PDB entry 9FML | electron microscopy, 2.20 A resolution | chains A and B of the 7 polymer chains in the assembly

# Chain A (and B)
Name: Aerolysin
Organism: Aeromonas hydrophila
Notes: chain B of this document is another copy of the same molecule, construct and numbering; everything in this record applies to it too
UniProt: P09167 (AERA_AERHY); residues 1-470 here correspond to UniProt positions 24-493 (UniProt number = residue number + 23)
Amino-acid sequence (470 residues; row label = number of the first residue in the row):
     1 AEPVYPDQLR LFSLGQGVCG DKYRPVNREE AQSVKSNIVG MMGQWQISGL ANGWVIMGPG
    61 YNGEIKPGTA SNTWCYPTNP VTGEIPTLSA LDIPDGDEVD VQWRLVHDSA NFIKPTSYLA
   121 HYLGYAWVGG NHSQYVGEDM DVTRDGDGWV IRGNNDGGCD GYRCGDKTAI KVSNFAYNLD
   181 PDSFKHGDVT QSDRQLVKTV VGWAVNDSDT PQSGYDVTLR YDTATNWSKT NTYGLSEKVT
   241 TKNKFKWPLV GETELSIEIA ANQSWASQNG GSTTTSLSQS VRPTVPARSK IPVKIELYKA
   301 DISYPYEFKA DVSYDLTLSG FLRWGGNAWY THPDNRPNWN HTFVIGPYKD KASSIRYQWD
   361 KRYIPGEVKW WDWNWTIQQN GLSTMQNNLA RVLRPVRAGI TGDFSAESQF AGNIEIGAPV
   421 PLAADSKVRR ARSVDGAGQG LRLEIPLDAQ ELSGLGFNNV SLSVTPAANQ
Unresolved in the structure: 423-470
UniProt features mapped onto this chain:
  - region: Trp45 to Tyr61 (Interaction with host N-linked glycan), Tyr233 to Trp265 (Part of the transmembrane beta-barrel after proteolytic activation of the toxin and insertion into the host membrane), Arg323 to His332 (Interaction with glycans from host GPI-anchor)
  - site: His132 (Important for oligomerization), Lys351 (Important for heptamerization), Glu367 (Important for heptamerization)
Cystine bridges: Cys19-Cys75, Cys159-Cys164
Reported in the primary citation:
  - contacts within the chain: Glu237-Gln263, Lys242-Ser256, Lys244-Glu254

# How chain A and chain B interact
Pairs across the interface - 144 pairs, chain A then chain B:
  Ala1(A) with Arg104(B); His107(B)
  Glu2(A) with Trp103(B); Arg104(B), salt bridge
  Pro3(A) with Trp103(B); Arg104(B)
  Arg28(A) with Asp139(B), salt bridge; Met140(B), hydrogen bond (side chain-backbone); Asp141(B), salt bridge
  Glu29(A) with His107(B); Ile113(B)
  Gln32(A) with Asp141(B); Val142(B), hydrogen bond (side chain-backbone)
  Glu64(A) with His132(B), salt bridge; Asp156(B)
  Ile65(A) with His132(B), hydrogen bond (backbone-side chain)
  Lys66(A) with His132(B)
  Ala176(A) with Gln191(B); Ser192(B)
  Asn178(A) with Thr190(B)
  Val189(A) with Val201(B), hydrophobic
  Gln191(A) with Val201(B)
  Trp247(A) with Thr241(B)
  Val250(A) with Asn243(B)
  Glu252(A) with Lys242(B); Asn243(B)
  Thr253(A) with Lys242(B); Asn243(B), hydrogen bond
  Glu254(A) with Thr240(B); Thr241(B); Lys242(B), hydrogen bond (backbone-backbone)
  Leu255(A) with Val239(B), hydrophobic; Thr240(B); Thr241(B)
  Ser256(A) with Lys238(B); Val239(B); Thr240(B), hydrogen bond (backbone-backbone)
  Ile257(A) with Lys238(B)
  Glu258(A) with Ser236(B); Glu237(B); Lys238(B), hydrogen bond (backbone-backbone)
  Ile259(A) with Ser236(B)
  Ala260(A) with Leu235(B); Ser236(B), hydrogen bond (backbone-backbone)
  Ala261(A) with Gly234(B); Leu235(B), hydrophobic
  Asn262(A) with Tyr233(B); Gly234(B), hydrogen bond (backbone-backbone)
  Gln263(A) with Thr232(B); Tyr233(B)
  Ser264(A) with Thr230(B); Asn231(B); Thr232(B), hydrogen bond (backbone-backbone)
  Trp265(A) with Thr230(B); Asn231(B)
  Ala266(A) with Lys229(B); Thr230(B), hydrogen bond (backbone-backbone)
  Ser267(A) with Ser228(B); Lys229(B)
  Gln268(A) with Asn226(B), hydrogen bond; Trp227(B); Ser228(B), hydrogen bond (backbone-backbone)
  Asn269(A) with Asn226(B); Trp227(B)
  Gly270(A) with Thr225(B); Asn226(B), hydrogen bond (backbone-backbone)
  Gly271(A) with Ala224(B); Asn226(B)
  Ser272(A) with Thr223(B); Ala224(B), hydrogen bond (backbone-backbone)
  Thr273(A) with Tyr221(B); Asp222(B)
  Thr274(A) with Arg220(B); Tyr221(B); Asp222(B), hydrogen bond (backbone-backbone)
  Thr275(A) with Arg220(B); Tyr221(B)
  Ser276(A) with Thr218(B); Leu219(B); Arg220(B), hydrogen bond (backbone-backbone)
  Leu277(A) with Val200(B), hydrophobic; Thr218(B)
  Ser278(A) with Asp216(B); Val217(B); Thr218(B), hydrogen bond (backbone-backbone)
  Gln279(A) with Asp216(B)
  Ser280(A) with Tyr215(B); Asp216(B), hydrogen bond (backbone-backbone)
  Val281(A) with Gly214(B)
  Arg282(A) with Gly214(B), hydrogen bond (backbone-backbone); Asp216(B)
  Pro283(A) with Gln212(B)
  Thr284(A) with Gln212(B), hydrogen bond (backbone-side chain)
  Ile302(A) with Val201(B), hydrophobic
  Tyr304(A) with Lys294(B); Glu296(B), hydrogen bond
  Pro347(A) with Thr190(B)
  Tyr348(A) with Ser303(B), hydrogen bond (backbone-side chain); Asp403(B); Ser405(B)
  Lys349(A) with Ser192(B); Asp301(B), salt bridge; Ser405(B), hydrogen bond (backbone-side chain); Glu407(B), salt bridge
  Lys361(A) with Asp97(B), salt bridge; Asp100(B), salt bridge
  Tyr363(A) with Asp100(B), hydrogen bond; Trp103(B)
  Ile364(A) with Val99(B), hydrophobic; Trp103(B); Arg144(B)
  Gly366(A) with Arg144(B)
  Glu367(A) with Arg144(B), salt bridge
  Phe404(A) with Tyr298(B)
  Ala406(A) with Leu196(B), hydrophobic
  Ser408(A) with Lys198(B), hydrogen bond (backbone-side chain)
  Gln409(A) with Lys198(B); Thr199(B), hydrogen bond (side chain-backbone)
  Phe410(A) with Thr199(B), hydrogen bond (backbone-backbone); Val200(B); Val201(B), hydrogen bond (backbone-backbone)
  Ala411(A) with Val201(B)
  Gly412(A) with Val201(B), hydrogen bond (backbone-backbone); Gly202(B); Trp203(B), hydrogen bond (backbone-backbone)
  Asn413(A) with Trp203(B)
  Ile414(A) with Trp203(B), hydrogen bond (backbone-backbone); Ala204(B); Val205(B), hydrogen bond (backbone-backbone); Tyr215(B), hydrophobic; Asp216(B); Val217(B), hydrophobic
  Glu415(A) with Val205(B); Asp207(B)
  Ile416(A) with Val205(B), hydrogen bond (backbone-backbone); Asn206(B); Asp207(B), hydrogen bond (backbone-backbone); Gln212(B); Tyr215(B)
  Gly417(A) with Asp207(B); Ser208(B)
  Ala418(A) with Asp207(B)
  Pro419(A) with Ser208(B); Asp209(B)
Interface residues without a listed pair, chain A (77 interface residues in all): Ser33, Trp54, Pro67, Ile291, Tyr357
Interface residues without a listed pair, chain B (76 interface residues in all): Gly146, Trp149, Asn154, Gly157, Asp188, Val189, Arg288

# Summary
77 residues of chain A and 76 residues of chain B are in contact, with 35 hydrogen bonds and 9 salt bridges.
Polar contacts include Glu2(A)-Arg104(B), Arg28(A)-Asp139(B) and Arg28(A)-Asp141(B). The paper reports
contacts within the chain involving Glu237(A), Gln263(A) and Lys242(A) among others.
Chain A and chain B are both Aerolysin (Aeromonas hydrophila); the structure, Aerolysin heptamer in membrane
inserted form reconstituted in amphipoles, was determined by electron microscopy (same publication as 9FM6,
9FMX, 9FNP and 9FNQ).
